PDB entry 6J0W | X-ray diffraction, 2.40 A resolution | chains A and C

Chain A:
Molecule: Regulator of Ty1 transposition protein 107
From: Saccharomyces cerevisiae (strain ATCC 204508 / S288c)
Notes: fragment: NTD domain
Reference sequence: P38850 (RT107_YEAST); residues 1-513 here = UniProt positions 1-513
Amino-acid sequence (513 residues; row label = number of the first residue in the row):
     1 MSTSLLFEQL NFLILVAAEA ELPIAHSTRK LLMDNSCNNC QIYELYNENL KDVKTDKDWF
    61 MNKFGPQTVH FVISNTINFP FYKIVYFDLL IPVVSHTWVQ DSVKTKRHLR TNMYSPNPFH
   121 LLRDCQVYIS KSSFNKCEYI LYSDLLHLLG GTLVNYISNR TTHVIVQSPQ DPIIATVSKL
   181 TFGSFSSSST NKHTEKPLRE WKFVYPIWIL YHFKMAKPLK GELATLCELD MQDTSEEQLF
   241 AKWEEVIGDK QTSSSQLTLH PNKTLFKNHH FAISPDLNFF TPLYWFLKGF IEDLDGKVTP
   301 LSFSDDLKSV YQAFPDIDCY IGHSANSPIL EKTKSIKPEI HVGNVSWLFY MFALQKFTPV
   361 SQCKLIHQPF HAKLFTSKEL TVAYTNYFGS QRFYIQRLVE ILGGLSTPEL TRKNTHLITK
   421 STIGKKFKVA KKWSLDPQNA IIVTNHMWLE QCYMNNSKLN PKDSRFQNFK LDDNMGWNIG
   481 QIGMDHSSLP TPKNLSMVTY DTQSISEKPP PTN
Not modelled in the structure: 1, 179-199, 250-251, 485-513
Swiss-Prot annotation at these positions:
  - modified residue: S304 (Phosphoserine)

Chain C:
Molecule: Peptide from DNA repair protein KRE29
From: Saccharomyces cerevisiae (strain ATCC 204508 / S288c)
Notes: fragment: Rtt107 interacting motif
Reference sequence: P40026 (KRE29_YEAST); numbering as in UniProt (aligned over 13-41)
Amino-acid sequence (29 residues; row label = number of the first residue in the row):
    13 ETVPDSQISG FDSPLIPTSV GSYFRDDDD
Not modelled in the structure: 20-24, 40-41

Interface between chain A and chain C:
Pairs across the interface (45; chain A residue first):
  R107(A) with S18(C)
  H108(A) with S18(C); Q19(C)
  R110(A) with D17(C), salt bridge; Q19(C)
  Y128(A) with G33(C)
  K131(A) with G33(C); S34(C); Y35(C); F36(C); R37(C)
  S132(A) with Y35(C), hydrogen bond (backbone-backbone); R37(C)
  S133(A) with R37(C)
  F134(A) with F36(C); R37(C), hydrogen bond (backbone-backbone)
  N135(A) with R37(C); D38(C)
  K136(A) with F36(C); D38(C), hydrogen bond (backbone-side chain); D39(C), salt bridge
  Y139(A) with F36(C), hydrophobic
  N155(A) with T30(C), hydrogen bond
  Y156(A) with P26(C), hydrophobic; I28(C)
  I157(A) with L27(C), hydrogen bond (backbone-backbone); I28(C), hydrogen bond (backbone-backbone)
  S158(A) with S25(C); L27(C)
  N159(A) with L27(C)
  N278(A) with D38(C)
  Y387(A) with Q19(C), hydrogen bond (backbone-side chain)
  F388(A) with Q19(C)
  R392(A) with D17(C), salt bridge; Q19(C), hydrogen bond
  P408(A) with D17(C)
  E409(A) with V15(C); P26(C)
  L410(A) with T14(C); V15(C), hydrogen bond (backbone-backbone)
  T411(A) with E13(C); T14(C)
  K426(A) with V15(C); P16(C); D17(C)
Interface residues without a listed pair, chain A (31 interface residues in all): L109, E400, L405, T407, R412, V429
Interface residues without a listed pair, chain C (20 interface residues in all): P29
From the paper, about this interface:
  - specific contacts: Y139(A)-F36(C) (hydrophobic contact), D17(C)-R110(A) (salt bridge), D17(C)-R392(A) (salt bridge), Q19(C)-Y387(A) (hydrogen bond)
  - interface residues, chain C: E13(C)
  - hot spots on chain C (mutagenesis) - D17A, S18A, Q19A, F36R: decreased binding to Regulator of Ty1 transposition protein 107 (chain A)

In short:
Chain A and chain C form an interface of 31 and 20 residues respectively; the contacts include 9 hydrogen
bonds and 3 salt bridges. Polar contacts include R110(A)-D17(C), K136(A)-D39(C) and R392(A)-D17(C). The
authors report a hydrophobic contact between Y139(A) and F36(C); salt bridges between D17(C) and R110(A) and
D17(C) and R392(A); a hydrogen bond between Q19(C) and Y387(A). From the paper: D17A, S18A and Q19A of chain
C, among others, reduce binding to Regulator of Ty1 transposition protein 107 (chain A); the interface residue
E13(C).
Chain A is Regulator of Ty1 transposition protein 107 and chain C is Peptide from DNA repair protein KRE29,
both from Saccharomyces cerevisiae (strain ATCC 204508 / S288c); the structure, Crystal Structure of Yeast
Rtt107 and Nse6, was determined by X-ray diffraction together with 6J0V, 6J0X and 6J0Y from the same study.
